Entry 7MKA (electron microscopy, 3.54 A resolution); this record covers chains O and b of the 15 polymer chains in the assembly.

Chain O:
Molecule: 40-nt DNA strand
Sequence (40 nucleotides; row label = number of the first residue in the row; numbers below 1 keep their minus sign (DC-65 is residue -65)):
   -65 CTACCGATAAGCACTCGGATAGTAGAGTTTTTTTTTGGTT

Chain b:
Protein: DNA-directed RNA polymerase subunit beta
Organism: Saccharomyces cerevisiae
Notes: EC 2.7.7.6
Reference sequence: A0A6A5Q4H2 (A0A6A5Q4H2_YEASX); residue numbers follow UniProt; this construct covers 1-1224
Amino-acid sequence (1224 residues; row label = number of the first residue in the row):
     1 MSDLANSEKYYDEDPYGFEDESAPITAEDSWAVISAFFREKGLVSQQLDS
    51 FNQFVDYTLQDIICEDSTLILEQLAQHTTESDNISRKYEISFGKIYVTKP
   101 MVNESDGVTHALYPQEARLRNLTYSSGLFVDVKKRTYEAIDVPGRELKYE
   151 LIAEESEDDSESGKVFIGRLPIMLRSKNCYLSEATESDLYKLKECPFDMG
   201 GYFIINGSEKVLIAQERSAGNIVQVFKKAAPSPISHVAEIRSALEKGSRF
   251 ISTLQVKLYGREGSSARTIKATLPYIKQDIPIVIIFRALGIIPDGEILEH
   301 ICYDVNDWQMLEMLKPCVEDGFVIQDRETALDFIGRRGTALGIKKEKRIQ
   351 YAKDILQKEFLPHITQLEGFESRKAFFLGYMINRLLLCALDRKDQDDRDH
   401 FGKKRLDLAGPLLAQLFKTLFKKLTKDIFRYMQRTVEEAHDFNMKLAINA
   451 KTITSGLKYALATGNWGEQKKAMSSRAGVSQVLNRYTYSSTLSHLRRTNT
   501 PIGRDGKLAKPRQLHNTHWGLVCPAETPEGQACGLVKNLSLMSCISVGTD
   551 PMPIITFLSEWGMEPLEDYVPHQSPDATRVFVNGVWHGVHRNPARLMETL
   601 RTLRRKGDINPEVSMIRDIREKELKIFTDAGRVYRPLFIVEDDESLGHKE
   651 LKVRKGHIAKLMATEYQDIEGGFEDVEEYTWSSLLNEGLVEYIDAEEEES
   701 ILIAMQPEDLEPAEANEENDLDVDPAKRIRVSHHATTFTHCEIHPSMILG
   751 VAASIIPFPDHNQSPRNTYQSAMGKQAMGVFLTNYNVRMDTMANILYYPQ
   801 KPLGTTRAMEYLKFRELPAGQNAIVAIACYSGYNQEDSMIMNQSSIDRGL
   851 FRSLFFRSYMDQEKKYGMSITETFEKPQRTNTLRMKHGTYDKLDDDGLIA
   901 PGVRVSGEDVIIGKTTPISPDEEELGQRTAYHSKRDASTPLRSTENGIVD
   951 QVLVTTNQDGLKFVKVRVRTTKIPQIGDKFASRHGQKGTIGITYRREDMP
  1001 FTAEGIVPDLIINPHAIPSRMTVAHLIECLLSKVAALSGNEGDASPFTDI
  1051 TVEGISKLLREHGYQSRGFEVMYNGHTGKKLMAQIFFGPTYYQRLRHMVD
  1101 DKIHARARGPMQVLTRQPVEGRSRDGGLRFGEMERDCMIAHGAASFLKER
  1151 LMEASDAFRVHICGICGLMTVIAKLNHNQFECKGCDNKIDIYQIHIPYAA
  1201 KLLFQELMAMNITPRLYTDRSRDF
Disordered / not traced: 1-19, 134-135, 151-158, 262-263, 503-508, 669-677, 714-725, 731-734, 1213, 1224
Bound ions: Zn2+: Cys1163, Cys1166, Cys1182, Cys1185

Interface between chain O and chain b:
Pairs across the interface (9; chain O residue first):
  DA-47(O) with Met1133(b), sugar contact
  DT-46(O) with Arg1129(b), salt bridge to the phosphate; Gly1131(b), phosphate contact
  DA-45(O) with Arg1129(b), phosphate contact
  DG-44(O) with Arg1122(b), hydrogen bond to the phosphate
  DT-43(O) with Arg1122(b), salt bridge to the phosphate
  DA-42(O) with Arg857(b), salt bridge to the phosphate
  DA-40(O) with Ser208(b), phosphate contact
  DT-38(O) with Gln469(b), hydrogen bond to the phosphate
Interface residues without a listed pair, chain O (10 interface residues in all): DG-41, DG-39
Interface residues without a listed pair, chain b (14 interface residues in all): Tyr459, Ala462, Val482, Thr791, Gly1121, Leu1128, Glu1132

In short:
The interface between chain O and chain b involves 10 residues on one side and 14 on the other, with 2
hydrogen bonds and 3 salt bridges. Polar pairs include DG-44(O)-Arg1122(b), DT-38(O)-Gln469(b) and
DT-46(O)-Arg1129(b). The Zn2+ site is built by Cys1163(b), Cys1166(b), Cys1182(b) and Cys1185(b).
Here chain O is a 40-nt DNA strand and chain b is DNA-directed RNA polymerase subunit beta (Saccharomyces
cerevisiae). Entry 7MKA (Structure of EC+EC (leading EC-focused)) was determined by electron microscopy
together with 7MEI, 7MK9, 7ML0, 7ML1, 7ML2, 7ML3 and 7ML4 from the same study.
